7E4A - chains A and C of the 3 polymer chains in the assembly; structure by X-ray diffraction, 1.48 A resolution.

== Chain A (and C) ==
Protein: Macrophage migration inhibitory factor
From: Homo sapiens
Notes: EC 5.3.2.1, 5.3.3.12; chain C of this document is another copy of the same molecule, construct and numbering; everything in this record applies to it too
Reference sequence: P14174 (MIF_HUMAN); residues 1-114 here correspond to UniProt positions 2-115 (UniProt number = residue number + 1)
Chain sequence (114 residues; each row starts with the number of its first residue):
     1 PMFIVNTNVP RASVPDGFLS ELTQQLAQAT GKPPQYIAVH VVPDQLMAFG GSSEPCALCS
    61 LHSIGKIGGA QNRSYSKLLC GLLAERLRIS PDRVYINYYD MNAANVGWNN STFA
Metal / ion sites: Na+: Tyr36 (shared with Ser20(C) of chain C)
Residues lining bound ligands: Flavoxate (HWL): Phe49, Gly50, Asp92, Arg93
UniProt features mapped onto this chain:
  - active site: Pro1 (Proton acceptor)
  - binding site (substrate): Lys32, Ile64, Asn97
  - modified residue: Lys77 (N6-acetyllysine)

== Interface between chain A and chain C ==
Residue-residue contacts (63; chain A residue first):
  Pro1(A) - Tyr95(C)
  Met2(A) - Leu58(C)  hydrophobic
  Met2(A) - Tyr95(C)  hydrophobic
  Met2(A) - Asn97(C)
  Arg11(A) - Leu46(C)
  Leu19(A) - Leu46(C)  hydrophobic
  Leu19(A) - Met47(C)
  Leu19(A) - Ala48(C)
  Thr23(A) - Gly51(C)
  Pro34(A) - Gly50(C)
  Gln35(A) - Phe49(C)
  Gln35(A) - Gly50(C)
  Tyr36(A) - Tyr95(C)  hydrogen bond (backbone-side chain)
  Ile37(A) - Phe49(C)
  Ile37(A) - Gly50(C)  hydrogen bond (backbone-backbone)
  Ala38(A) - Ala48(C)
  Ala38(A) - Leu58(C)  hydrophobic
  Ala38(A) - Tyr95(C)  hydrophobic
  Val39(A) - Met47(C)
  Val39(A) - Ala48(C)  hydrogen bond (backbone-backbone)
  His40(A) - Asn6(C)
  His40(A) - Gln45(C)  hydrogen bond
  His40(A) - Leu46(C)
  His40(A) - Met47(C)
  His40(A) - Leu58(C)
  Val41(A) - Leu46(C)  hydrogen bond (backbone-backbone)
  Val42(A) - Gln45(C)
  His62(A) - Asn97(C)
  His62(A) - Tyr99(C)  hydrogen bond
  Met101(A) - Asn97(C)
  Met101(A) - Tyr98(C)
  Ala104(A) - Asn72(C)  hydrogen bond (backbone-side chain)
  Asn105(A) - Ile67(C)
  Asn105(A) - Asn72(C)  hydrogen bond
  Asn105(A) - Ile96(C)
  Asn105(A) - Asn97(C)
  Asn105(A) - Tyr98(C)  hydrogen bond (backbone-backbone)
  Val106(A) - Ile96(C)
  Val106(A) - Asn97(C)
  Gly107(A) - Ser76(C)
  Gly107(A) - Val94(C)
  Gly107(A) - Tyr95(C)
  Gly107(A) - Ile96(C)  hydrogen bond (backbone-backbone)
  Gly107(A) - Tyr98(C)
  Trp108(A) - Phe49(C)
  Trp108(A) - Asp92(C)  hydrogen bond (side chain-backbone)
  Trp108(A) - Val94(C)
  Trp108(A) - Tyr95(C)
  Asn109(A) - Pro91(C)  hydrogen bond (backbone-backbone)
  Asn109(A) - Asp92(C)
  Asn109(A) - Val94(C)
  Asn110(A) - Arg73(C)
  Asn110(A) - Ser76(C)
  Asn110(A) - Lys77(C)
  Asn110(A) - Cys80(C)  hydrogen bond (backbone-side chain)
  Asn110(A) - Gly81(C)
  Asn110(A) - Pro91(C)
  Ser111(A) - Arg73(C)
  Ser111(A) - Ser76(C)  hydrogen bond (backbone-side chain)
  Thr112(A) - Asn72(C)
  Thr112(A) - Arg73(C)
  Thr112(A) - Ser76(C)
  Phe113(A) - Tyr95(C)  hydrophobic
Other interface residues (no listed pair), chain A (28 interface residues in all): Val14, Ala114
Other interface residues (no listed pair), chain C (26 interface residues in all): Gly69, Arg93

== Summary ==
28 residues of chain A face 26 of chain C across their interface, with 14 hydrogen bonds. Polar pairs include
Tyr36(A)-Tyr95(C), His40(A)-Gln45(C) and His62(A)-Tyr99(C). Ligands of chain A: Flavoxate. Curated annotation
(UniProt) lists active-site residue Pro1(A) and 3 substrate-binding residues on chain A.
Both chains are Macrophage migration inhibitory factor (Homo sapiens). Entry 7E4A (Crystal structure of MIF
bound to compound 13) was determined by X-ray diffraction (same publication as 7E45, 7E47, 7E49, 7E4B and
7E4C).
